Entry 8ENR (electron microscopy, 3.80 A resolution); this record covers chains A and B of the 8 polymer chains in the assembly.

# Chain A (and B)
Name: Major curlin subunit
Source organism: Escherichia coli
Notes: chain B of this document is another copy of the same molecule, construct and numbering; everything in this record applies to it too
UniProt: P28307 (CSGA_ECOLI); numbering as in UniProt (aligned over 21-151)
Sequence (138 residues; numbered 20 to 157; the number before each row is that of its first residue):
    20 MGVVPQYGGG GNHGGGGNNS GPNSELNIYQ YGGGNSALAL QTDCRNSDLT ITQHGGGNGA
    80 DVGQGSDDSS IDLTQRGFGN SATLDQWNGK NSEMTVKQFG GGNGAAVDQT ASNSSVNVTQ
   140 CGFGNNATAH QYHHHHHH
Unresolved in the structure: 20-40, 152-157
Construct notes: initiating methionine (20); conflict C63 (Ala in P28307), C140 (Val in P28307); expression tag (152-157)

# Interface between chain A and chain B
Contacting residue pairs (49):
  P41(A) - S131(B)
  P41(A) - N132(B)
  N42(A) - N132(B)
  S43(A) - S133(B)
  S43(A) - S134(B)  hydrogen bond (backbone-backbone)
  S43(A) - Q150(B)  hydrogen bond (backbone-side chain)
  E44(A) - S134(B)
  E44(A) - N136(B)  hydrogen bond
  E44(A) - Q150(B)
  L45(A) - S134(B)
  L45(A) - V135(B)
  L45(A) - N136(B)  hydrogen bond (backbone-backbone)
  L45(A) - A148(B)  hydrophobic
  L45(A) - H149(B)
  L45(A) - Q150(B)
  N46(A) - N136(B)  hydrogen bond (side chain-backbone)
  I47(A) - N136(B)
  I47(A) - T138(B)  hydrogen bond (backbone-backbone)
  I47(A) - T147(B)
  Y48(A) - T138(B)
  Q49(A) - T138(B)
  Q49(A) - Q139(B)
  Q49(A) - C140(B)  hydrogen bond (backbone-backbone)
  Q49(A) - N144(B)
  Q49(A) - N145(B)
  Q49(A) - A146(B)
  Y50(A) - C140(B)
  G51(A) - C140(B)  hydrogen bond (backbone-backbone)
  G51(A) - G141(B)
  G51(A) - F142(B)  hydrogen bond (backbone-backbone)
  G51(A) - N144(B)
  G52(A) - F142(B)
  G53(A) - F142(B)  hydrogen bond (backbone-backbone)
  N54(A) - G143(B)
  N54(A) - N144(B)
  N54(A) - N145(B)
  S55(A) - N145(B)
  A56(A) - N145(B)  hydrogen bond (backbone-backbone)
  A56(A) - A146(B)
  A56(A) - T147(B)
  A58(A) - T147(B)  hydrogen bond (backbone-backbone)
  A58(A) - A148(B)
  A58(A) - H149(B)
  L59(A) - H149(B)
  Q60(A) - H149(B)
  Q60(A) - Q150(B)  hydrogen bond
  T61(A) - Y151(B)
  R64(A) - A130(B)
  R64(A) - Y151(B)  hydrogen bond (side chain-backbone)
Also at the interface, not in a pair above, chain A (23 interface residues in all): L57, D62
Also at the interface, not in a pair above, chain B (22 interface residues in all): V137

# In short
23 residues of chain A face 22 of chain B across their interface, with 14 hydrogen bonds. Polar contacts
include S43(A)-Q150(B), E44(A)-N136(B) and N46(A)-N136(B).
Chain A and chain B are both Major curlin subunit (Escherichia coli); the structure, Cryo-EM structure of E.
coli CsgA fibril (260 pixel box size), was determined by electron microscopy together with 8ENQ from the same
study.
